PDB entry 1Z1G | X-ray diffraction, 4.40 A resolution (low resolution: residue-level contacts below are approximate; hydrogen-bond / salt-bridge calls are withheld) | chains F and B of the 12 polymer chains in the assembly

Chain F:
Molecule: 25-nt DNA strand
Sequence (25 nucleotides; each row starts with the number of its first residue):
     1 GGTATTTTGA CTGATAGTGA CCTGT

Chain B:
Protein: Integrase
From: Enterobacteria phage lambda
UniProtKB: P03700 (VINT_LAMBD); residue numbers follow UniProt; this construct covers 1-356
Amino-acid sequence (356 residues; each row starts with the number of its first residue):
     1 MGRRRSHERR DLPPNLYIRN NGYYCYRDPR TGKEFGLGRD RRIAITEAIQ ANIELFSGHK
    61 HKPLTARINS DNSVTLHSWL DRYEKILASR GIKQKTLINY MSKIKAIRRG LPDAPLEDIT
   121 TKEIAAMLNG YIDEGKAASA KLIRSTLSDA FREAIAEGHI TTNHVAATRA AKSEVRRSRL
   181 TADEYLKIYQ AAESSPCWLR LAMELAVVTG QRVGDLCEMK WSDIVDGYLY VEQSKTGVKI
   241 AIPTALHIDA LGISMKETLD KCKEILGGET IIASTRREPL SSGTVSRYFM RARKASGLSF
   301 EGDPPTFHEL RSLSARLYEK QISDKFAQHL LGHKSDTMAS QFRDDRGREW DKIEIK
Not modelled in the structure: 1-9, 338-348
Differences from the reference sequence: modified residue (1, 101, 127, 203, 219, 255, 290, 338); engineered mutation Phe342 (Tyr in P03700)
Modified residues: Mse1, Mse338 (selenomethionine); Mse101, Mse127, Mse203, Mse219, Mse255, Mse290 (selenomethionine; parent Met)
UniProt features mapped onto this chain:
  - active site: Arg212, Lys235, His308, Arg311, His333
  - mutagenesis: Glu47 (E47A: Complete loss of interaction with the integrase)
From the paper describing this entry:
  - binding site for the 25-nt DNA strand (chain F): Asn15, Asn20
  - binding site for the 25-nt DNA strand: Glu34, Gly36
  - specificity-determining residues: Tyr17, Arg27
  - mutagenesis - Y342F: abolished catalytic activity (citing earlier work)

Interface between chain F and chain B:
Pairs across the interface (13; chain F residue first):
  DA16(F) with Tyr17(B); Pro29(B)
  DG17(F) with Pro14(B); Asn15(B); Tyr17(B); Arg27(B)
  DT18(F) with Arg10(B); Leu12(B); Tyr17(B); Arg27(B)
  DA20(F) with Asn20(B)
  DC21(F) with Asn20(B)
  DC22(F) with Arg19(B)
Interface residues without a listed pair, chain F (7 interface residues in all): DG19
Interface residues without a listed pair, chain B (11 interface residues in all): Leu16, Ile18

Summary:
7 residues of chain F and 11 residues of chain B are in contact. From UniProt: 5 active-site residues and one
mutagenesis site on chain B. The paper reports a binding site for the 25-nt DNA strand (chain F) at Asn15(B)
and Asn20(B); Y342F of chain B abolishes catalytic activity.
Chain F is a 25-nt DNA strand and chain B is Integrase (Enterobacteria phage lambda); the structure, Crystal
structure of a lambda integrase tetramer bound to a Holliday junction, was determined by X-ray diffraction
(same publication as 1Z19 and 1Z1B).
